2C97 - chains A and B of the 5 polymer chains in the assembly; structure by X-ray diffraction, 2.00 A resolution.

== Chain A (and B) ==
Molecule: 6,7-dimethyl-8-ribityllumazine synthase
From: Mycobacterium tuberculosis
Notes: EC 2.5.1.9; chain B of this document is another copy of the same molecule, construct and numbering; everything in this record applies to it too
Reference sequence: P66034 (RISB_MYCTU); residues 1-160 here = UniProt positions 1-160
Chain sequence (160 residues; each row starts with the number of its first residue):
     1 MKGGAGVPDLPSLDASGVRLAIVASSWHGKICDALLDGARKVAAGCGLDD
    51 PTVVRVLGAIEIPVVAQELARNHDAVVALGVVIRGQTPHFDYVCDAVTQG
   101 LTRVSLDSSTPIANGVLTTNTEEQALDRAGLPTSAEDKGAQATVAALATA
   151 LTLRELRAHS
Unresolved in the structure: 1-13
Bound ions: K+ site 1: A34, A129, G130, D137; K+ site 2: A70, H73, T110; K+ site 3: R84, N120; K+ site 4: E155, L156, R157
Residues lining bound ligands: JCL (4-(6-chloro-2,4-dioxo-1,2,3,4-tetrahydropyrimidin-5-yl) butyl phosphate): W27, H28, G58, A59, V81, V82, I83, R84, G85, Q86, T87, H89, F90, V93
Reported in the primary citation:
  - binding site for (4S)-2-methyl-2,4-pentanediol: T98, Q99
  - binding site for JCL: W27, H28, A59, V81, I83, Q86, T87, R128

== Interface between chain A and chain B ==
Contacting residue pairs (45; chain A residue first):
  W27(A) with Q141(B)
  V54(A) with T152(B); L156(B), hydrophobic
  L57(A) with Q141(B); A145(B), hydrophobic
  I60(A) with N114(B)
  E61(A) with A145(B); T149(B)
  P63(A) with L106(B)
  V64(A) with L106(B); S109(B); T110(B)
  V65(A) with T149(B)
  Q67(A) with L106(B), hydrogen bond (side chain-backbone); S109(B), hydrogen bond
  E68(A) with R157(B), salt bridge
  Q86(A) with N120(B); Q124(B), hydrogen bond (backbone-side chain); R128(B), hydrogen bond
  T87(A) with T118(B), hydrogen bond (side chain-backbone); Q124(B); R128(B)
  P88(A) with R84(B); F90(B), hydrophobic; T118(B); N120(B)
  H89(A) with N114(B), hydrogen bond; V116(B); T118(B), hydrogen bond; K138(B), hydrogen bond
  Y92(A) with F90(B); D91(B); C94(B), hydrophobic; D95(B); T98(B); T118(B)
  A96(A) with T98(B); T102(B)
  Q99(A) with Q99(B)
  G100(A) with T102(B); L106(B)
  R103(A) with R103(B); L106(B); D107(B), salt bridge
  V104(A) with L106(B), hydrophobic
Interface residues without a listed pair, chain A (23 interface residues in all): R55, V93, D95
Interface residues without a listed pair, chain B (32 interface residues in all): S105, P111, I112, T119, V144, L153

== Summary ==
The interface between chain A and chain B involves 23 residues on one side and 32 on the other, with 8
hydrogen bonds and 2 salt bridges. Polar pairs include E68(A)-R157(B), R103(A)-D107(B) and Q67(A)-L106(B). The
paper reports a binding site for JCL at W27(A), H28(A) and A59(A) among others; a binding site for
(4S)-2-methyl-2,4-pentanediol at T98(A) and Q99(A).
Chain A and chain B are both 6,7-dimethyl-8-ribityllumazine synthase (Mycobacterium tuberculosis); the
structure, LUMAZINE SYNTHASE FROM MYCOBACTERIUM TUBERCULOSIS BOUND TO 4-(6-
chloro-2,4-dioxo-1,2,3,4-tetrahydropyrimidin-5-yl)butyl phosphate, was determined by X-ray diffraction (same
publication as 2C9B and 2C9D).
